PDB entry 1S5F | X-ray diffraction, 2.60 A resolution | chains A and E of the 6 polymer chains in the assembly

[Chain A]
Name: Cholera enterotoxin, A chain
From: Vibrio cholerae
Notes: EC 2.4.2.36
Reference sequence: P01555 (CHTA_VIBCH); residues 1-240 here correspond to UniProt positions 19-258 (UniProt number = residue number + 18)
Chain sequence (240 residues; row label = number of the first residue in the row):
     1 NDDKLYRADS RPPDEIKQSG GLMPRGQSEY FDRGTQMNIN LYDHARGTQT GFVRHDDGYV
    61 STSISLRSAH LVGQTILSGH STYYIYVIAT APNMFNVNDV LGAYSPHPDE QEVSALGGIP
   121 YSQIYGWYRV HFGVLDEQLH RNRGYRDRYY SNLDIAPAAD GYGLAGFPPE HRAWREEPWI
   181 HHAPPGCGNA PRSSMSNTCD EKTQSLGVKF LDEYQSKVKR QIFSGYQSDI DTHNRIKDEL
Not modelled in the structure: 33-35, 190-197, 236-240
Swiss-Prot annotation at these positions:
  - active site: Glu112
  - binding site (NAD(+)): Arg7 to Ser10, Met23 to Arg25
Cystine bridges: Cys187-Cys199
Metal / ion sites: Na+: Asn1, Thr90, Tyr150, Leu153

[Chain E]
Name: cholera toxin B protein (CTB)
From: Vibrio cholerae
Reference sequence: P01556 (CHTB_VIBCH); residues 1-103 here correspond to UniProt positions 22-124 (UniProt number = residue number + 21)
Chain sequence (103 residues; numbered 1 to 103; the number before each row is that of its first residue):
     1 TPQNITDLCA EYHNTQIHTL NDKIFSYTES LAGKREMAII TFKNGATFQV EVPGSQHIDS
    61 QKKAIERMKD TLRIAYLTEA KVEKLCVWNN KTPHAIAAIS MAN
Cystine bridges: Cys9-Cys86
Ligand contacts: beta-D-galactopyranose (GAL): Glu51, Gln56, His57, Gln61, Trp88, Asn90, Lys91

[Interface between chain A and chain E]
Contacting residue pairs - 13 pairs, chain A then chain E:
  Ser216(A) with Thr78(E); Glu79(E), hydrogen bond
  Lys219(A) with Glu79(E), salt bridge
  Arg220(A) with Thr78(E), hydrogen bond (backbone-backbone); Asn103(E), hydrogen bond (side chain-backbone)
  Phe223(A) with Leu77(E); Thr78(E)
  Ser224(A) with Thr78(E)
  Gln227(A) with Ile74(E); Leu77(E); Thr78(E)
  Ile230(A) with Ile74(E), hydrophobic
  Thr232(A) with Arg67(E)
Also at the interface, not in a pair above, chain A (9 interface residues in all): Asp212
Also at the interface, not in a pair above, chain E (9 interface residues in all): Lys63, Asp70, Arg73

[Summary]
The chain A/chain E interface involves 9 residues from each chain; the contacts include 3 hydrogen bonds and 1
salt bridge. Polar contacts include Lys219(A)-Glu79(E), Ser216(A)-Glu79(E) and Arg220(A)-Asn103(E). Chain E
binds beta-D-galactopyranose. From UniProt: active-site residue Glu112(A) and 7 NAD+-binding residues on chain
A.
Chain A is Cholera enterotoxin, A chain and chain E is cholera toxin B protein (CTB), both from Vibrio
cholerae; the structure, Cholera holotoxin, Crystal form 2, was determined by X-ray diffraction, deposited
together with 1S5B, 1S5C, 1S5D and 1S5E.
